3J9I - chains S and T of the 28 polymer chains in the assembly; structure by electron microscopy, 3.30 A resolution.

# Chain S (and T)
Name: Proteasome subunit alpha
Organism: Thermoplasma acidophilum
Notes: EC 3.4.25.1; chain T of this document is another copy of the same molecule, construct and numbering; everything in this record applies to it too
Reference sequence: P25156 (PSA_THEAC); residues 10-233 here = UniProt positions 10-233
Chain sequence (224 residues; row label = number of the first residue in the row):
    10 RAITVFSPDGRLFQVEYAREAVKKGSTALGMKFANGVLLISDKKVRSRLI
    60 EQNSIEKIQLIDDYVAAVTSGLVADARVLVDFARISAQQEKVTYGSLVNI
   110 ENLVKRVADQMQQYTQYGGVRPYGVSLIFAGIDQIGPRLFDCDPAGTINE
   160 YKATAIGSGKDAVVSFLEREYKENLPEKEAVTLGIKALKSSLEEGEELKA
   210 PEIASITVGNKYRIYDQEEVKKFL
Curated features (UniProtKB/Swiss-Prot):
  - mutagenesis: Lys-66 (K66A: Prevents PAN to associate with the proteasome and stimulate gate opening), Leu-81 (L81A/E/G: Prevents PAN to stimulate gate opening), Val-82 (V82A: No effect on PAN's ability to stimulate gate opening; V82D/G: Prevents PAN to stimulate gate opening)

# How chain S and chain T interact
Contacting residue pairs (64):
  Arg-10(S) / Arg-10(T)  hydrogen bond (backbone-side chain)
  Ala-11(S) / Arg-10(T)
  Ile-12(S) / Arg-10(T)  hydrogen bond (backbone-side chain)
  Thr-13(S) / Arg-130(T)
  Val-14(S) / Ala-11(T)
  Val-14(S) / Gln-23(T)
  Phe-15(S) / Gln-23(T)  hydrogen bond (backbone-side chain)
  Phe-15(S) / Tyr-26(T)
  Phe-15(S) / Leu-81(T)  hydrophobic
  Phe-15(S) / Arg-130(T)
  Phe-15(S) / Pro-131(T)
  Phe-15(S) / Gly-133(T)
  Ser-16(S) / Tyr-26(T)
  Pro-17(S) / Tyr-26(T)  hydrophobic
  Asp-18(S) / Lys-33(T)  hydrogen bond (backbone-side chain)
  Gly-19(S) / Tyr-26(T)
  Gly-19(S) / Ala-30(T)
  Gly-19(S) / Lys-33(T)
  Arg-20(S) / Lys-33(T)
  Leu-21(S) / Leu-81(T)  hydrophobic
  Leu-21(S) / Arg-130(T)
  Phe-22(S) / Arg-10(T)
  Tyr-26(S) / Arg-10(T)  hydrogen bond
  Lys-41(S) / Glu-60(T)  salt bridge
  Lys-114(S) / Arg-86(T)
  Lys-114(S) / Asp-90(T)  salt bridge
  Lys-114(S) / Arg-93(T)
  Ala-117(S) / Arg-86(T)
  Asp-118(S) / Arg-86(T)  salt bridge
  Gln-121(S) / Ala-83(T)
  Gln-121(S) / Asp-84(T)
  Gln-121(S) / Val-87(T)
  Gln-121(S) / Arg-130(T)  hydrogen bond
  Thr-124(S) / Arg-130(T)  hydrogen bond (backbone-side chain)
  Gln-125(S) / Asp-84(T)  hydrogen bond
  Gln-125(S) / Tyr-123(T)
  Gln-125(S) / Val-129(T)
  Gln-125(S) / Arg-130(T)
  Gln-125(S) / Pro-131(T)
  Gln-125(S) / Tyr-132(T)
  Tyr-126(S) / Tyr-123(T)  hydrogen bond
  Tyr-126(S) / Gly-128(T)
  Tyr-126(S) / Val-129(T)  hydrophobic
  Gly-127(S) / Gly-128(T)
  Ala-154(S) / Ala-83(T)
  Gly-155(S) / Arg-86(T)  hydrogen bond (backbone-side chain)
  Thr-156(S) / Val-82(T)
  Ile-157(S) / Arg-86(T)
  Glu-159(S) / Ile-59(T)
  Glu-159(S) / Glu-60(T)  hydrogen bond (backbone-backbone)
  Glu-159(S) / Ser-63(T)  hydrogen bond
  Glu-159(S) / Ile-64(T)
  Tyr-160(S) / Leu-58(T)
  Tyr-160(S) / Glu-60(T)
  Lys-161(S) / Arg-57(T)
  Lys-161(S) / Leu-58(T)  hydrogen bond (backbone-backbone)
  Lys-161(S) / Ile-59(T)
  Lys-161(S) / Glu-60(T)  salt bridge
  Ala-162(S) / Leu-58(T)
  Leu-176(S) / Arg-57(T)
  Glu-177(S) / Arg-57(T)
  Glu-177(S) / Leu-58(T)
  Tyr-180(S) / Arg-57(T)  hydrogen bond (backbone-side chain)
  Tyr-180(S) / Leu-58(T)  hydrophobic
Other interface residues (no listed pair), chain S (35 interface residues in all): Gln-23
Other interface residues (no listed pair), chain T (29 interface residues in all): Ala-27, Glu-29

# In short
35 residues of chain S and 29 residues of chain T are in contact; the contacts include 14 hydrogen bonds and 4
salt bridges. Polar pairs include Lys-41(S)/Glu-60(T), Lys-114(S)/Asp-90(T) and Asp-118(S)/Arg-86(T). Curated
annotation (UniProt) lists 3 mutagenesis sites on chain S.
Both chains are Proteasome subunit alpha (Thermoplasma acidophilum). Entry 3J9I (Thermoplasma acidophilum 20S
proteasome) was determined by electron microscopy.
